9GSX - chains G and Z of the 27 polymer chains in the assembly; structure by electron microscopy, 6.50 A resolution (low resolution: residue-level contacts below are approximate; hydrogen-bond / salt-bridge calls are withheld).

Chain G:
Protein: Flagellin
From: Campylobacter jejuni
Reference sequence: A0A5T0F6D4 (A0A5T0F6D4_CAMJU); residue numbers follow UniProt; this construct covers 1-750
Sequence (750 residues; numbered 1 to 750; the number before each row is that of its first residue):
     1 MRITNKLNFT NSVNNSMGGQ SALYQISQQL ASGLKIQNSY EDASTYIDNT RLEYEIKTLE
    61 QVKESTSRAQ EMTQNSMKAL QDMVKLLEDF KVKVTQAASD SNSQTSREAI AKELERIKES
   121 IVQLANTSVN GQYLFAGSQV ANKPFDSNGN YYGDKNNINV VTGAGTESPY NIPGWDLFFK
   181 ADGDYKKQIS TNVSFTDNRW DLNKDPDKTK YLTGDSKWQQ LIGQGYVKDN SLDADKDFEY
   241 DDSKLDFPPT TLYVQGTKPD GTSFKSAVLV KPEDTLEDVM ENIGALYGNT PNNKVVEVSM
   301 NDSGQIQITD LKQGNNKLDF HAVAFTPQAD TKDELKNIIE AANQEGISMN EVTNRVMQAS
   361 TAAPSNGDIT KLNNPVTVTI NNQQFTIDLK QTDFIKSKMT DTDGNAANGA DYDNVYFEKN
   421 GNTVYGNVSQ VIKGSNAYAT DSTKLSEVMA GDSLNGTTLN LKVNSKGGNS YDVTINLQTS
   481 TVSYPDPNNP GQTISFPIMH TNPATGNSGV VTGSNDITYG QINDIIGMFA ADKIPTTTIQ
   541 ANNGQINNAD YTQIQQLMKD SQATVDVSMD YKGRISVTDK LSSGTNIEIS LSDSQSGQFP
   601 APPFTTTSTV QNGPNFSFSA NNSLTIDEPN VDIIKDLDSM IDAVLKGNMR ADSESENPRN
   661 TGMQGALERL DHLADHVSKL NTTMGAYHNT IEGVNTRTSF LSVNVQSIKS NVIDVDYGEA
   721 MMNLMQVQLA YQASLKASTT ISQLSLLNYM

Chain Z:
Protein: Flagellar hook-associated protein 2
From: Campylobacter jejuni
Reference sequence: Q9PHW6 (FLID_CAMJE); numbering as in UniProt (aligned over 1-642)
Sequence (642 residues; numbered 1 to 642; the number before each row is that of its first residue):
     1 MAFGSLSSLG FGSGVLTQDT IDKLKEAEQK ARIDPYTKKI EENTTKQKDL TEIKTKLLSF
    61 QTAVSSLADA TVFAKRKVVG SISDNPPASL TVNSGVALQS MNINVTQLAQ KDVYQSKGLA
   121 NDGGFVNAQL NGTADLTFFS NGKEYTVTVD KNTTYRDLAD KINEASGGEI VAKIVNTGEK
   181 GTPYRLTLTS KETGEDSAIS FYAGKKDSNG KYQKDINAEK IFDDLGWGLD VSASIDPDKD
   241 KKGYGIKDAS LHIQTAQNAE FTLDGIKMFR SSNTVTDLGV GMTLTLNKTG EINFDVQQDF
   301 EGVTKAMQDL VDAYNDLVTN LNAATDYNSE TGTKGTLQGI SEVNSIRSSI LADLFDSQVV
   361 DGTTEDANGN KVNTKVMLSM QDFGLSLNDA GTLSFDSSKF EQKVKEDPDS TESFFSNITK
   421 YEDINHTGEV IKTGSLSKYL NSNGGNTNGL EFKPGDFTIV FNNQTYDLSK NSDGTNFKLT
   481 GKTEEELLQN LANHINSKGI EGLKVKVESY NQNNVTGFRL NFSGDGSSDF SIKGDANILK
   541 ELGLSDVNIT SKPIEGKGIF SKLKATLQEM TGKDGSITKY DESLTNDIKS LNTSKDSTQA
   601 MIDTRYDTMA NQWLQYESIL NKLNQQLNTV TNMINAANNS NN
Disordered / not traced: 1-12

Interface between chain G and chain Z:
Residue-residue contacts (61; chain G residue first):
  Gln74(G) - Tyr327(Z)
  Asn75(G) - Tyr327(Z)
  Lys78(G) - Asp326(Z)
  Lys78(G) - Tyr327(Z)
  Gln81(G) - Gln338(Z)
  Lys85(G) - Asp326(Z)
  Glu88(G) - Ser348(Z)
  Glu88(G) - Leu351(Z)
  Lys91(G) - Leu351(Z)
  Lys91(G) - Ala352(Z)
  Ala97(G) - Thr374(Z)
  Ala98(G) - Thr374(Z)
  Ala98(G) - Lys375(Z)
  Ala98(G) - Met377(Z)
  Ser99(G) - Val372(Z)
  Ser99(G) - Thr374(Z)
  Ser99(G) - Lys375(Z)
  Ser99(G) - Met377(Z)
  Asp100(G) - Asp366(Z)
  Asp100(G) - Ala367(Z)
  Asp100(G) - Val372(Z)
  Asp100(G) - Lys375(Z)
  Asp100(G) - Val376(Z)
  Asp100(G) - Met377(Z)
  Asn102(G) - Val372(Z)
  Asn102(G) - Asn373(Z)
  Asn102(G) - Thr374(Z)
  Ser103(G) - Gly369(Z)
  Ser103(G) - Asn370(Z)
  Ser103(G) - Val372(Z)
  Gln104(G) - Asn370(Z)
  Gln104(G) - Lys371(Z)
  Thr105(G) - Asn370(Z)
  Arg107(G) - Lys371(Z)
  Arg107(G) - Val372(Z)
  Arg107(G) - Asn373(Z)
  Pro206(G) - Thr363(Z)
  Asp207(G) - Thr363(Z)
  Asp302(G) - Lys375(Z)
  Lys646(G) - Asn373(Z)
  Gly647(G) - Asn373(Z)
  Met649(G) - Thr374(Z)
  Met649(G) - Lys375(Z)
  Met663(G) - Asn373(Z)
  Met663(G) - Thr374(Z)
  Phe700(G) - Pro35(Z)
  Asp716(G) - Trp613(Z)
  Gly718(G) - Trp613(Z)
  Glu719(G) - Tyr616(Z)
  Met722(G) - Tyr616(Z)
  Met722(G) - Glu617(Z)
  Met722(G) - Leu620(Z)
  Asn723(G) - Leu620(Z)
  Met725(G) - Leu620(Z)
  Met725(G) - Leu623(Z)
  Met725(G) - Asn624(Z)
  Met725(G) - Leu627(Z)
  Gln726(G) - Leu620(Z)
  Gln726(G) - Leu623(Z)
  Leu729(G) - Leu627(Z)
  Leu729(G) - Val630(Z)
Interface residues without a listed pair, chain G (36 interface residues in all): Val92, Ser101, Lys210, Gln728
Interface residues without a listed pair, chain Z (33 interface residues in all): Arg32, Tyr36, Arg347, Asp353, Leu387, Gln626

In short:
Chain G and chain Z form an interface of 36 and 33 residues respectively.
Chain G is Flagellin and chain Z is Flagellar hook-associated protein 2, both from Campylobacter jejuni; the
structure, Campylobacter hook-filament junction-cap complex, was determined by electron microscopy (same
publication as 9GNZ and 9GO6).
